PDB entry 2YFW | X-ray diffraction, 2.60 A resolution | chains B and G of the 4 polymer chains in the assembly

== Chain B ==
Protein: Histone H4
From: Kluyveromyces lactis nrrl Y-1140
UniProtKB: Q6CMU6 (Q6CMU6_KLULA); residues 0-102 here correspond to UniProt positions 1-103 (UniProt number = residue number + 1)
Sequence (103 residues; row label = number of the first residue in the row; numbering starts at 0):
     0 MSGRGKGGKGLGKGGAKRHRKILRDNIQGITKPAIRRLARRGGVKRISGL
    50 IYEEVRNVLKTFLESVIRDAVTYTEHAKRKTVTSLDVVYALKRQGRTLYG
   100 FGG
Not modelled in the structure: 0-28, 95-102

== Chain G ==
Protein: Histone H3-like centromeric protein CSE4
From: Kluyveromyces lactis nrrl Y-1140
Notes: fragment: histone-fold domain, residues 93-184
UniProtKB: Q6CTI2 (CENPA_KLULA); numbering as in UniProt (aligned over 93-184)
Sequence (92 residues; each row starts with the number of its first residue):
    93 ALAEIRKYQRSTDLLISRMPFARLVKEVTDQFTTESEPLRWQSMAIMALQ
   143 EASEAYLVGLLEHTNLLALHAKRITIMRKDMQLARRIRGQFI
Not modelled in the structure: 93-103, 182-184

== How chain B and chain G interact ==
Pairs across the interface (4; chain B residue first):
  Ser-83(B) with Glu-143(G), hydrogen bond
  Leu-84(B) with Ala-144(G); Ala-147(G); Tyr-148(G)
Other interface residues (no listed pair), chain B (4 interface residues in all): Tyr-72, Thr-82
Other interface residues (no listed pair), chain G (5 interface residues in all): His-155

== Overview ==
4 residues of chain B face 5 of chain G across their interface, with 1 hydrogen bond. Its one hydrogen-bonded
contact is Ser-83(B)/Glu-143(G).
Chain B is Histone H4 and chain G is Histone H3-like centromeric protein CSE4, both from Kluyveromyces lactis
nrrl Y-1140; the structure, Heterotetramer structure of Kluyveromyces lactis Cse4,H4, was determined by X-ray
diffraction together with 2YFV from the same study.
